PDB entry 5CPJ | X-ray diffraction, 3.15 A resolution | chains G and I of the 10 polymer chains in the assembly

== Chain G ==
Name: Histone H2A type 1-B/E
Organism: Homo sapiens
UniProt: P04908 (H2A1B_HUMAN); residues 0-129 here correspond to UniProt positions 1-130 (UniProt number = residue number + 1)
Amino-acid sequence (133 residues; numbered -3 to 129; the number before each row is that of its first residue; numbers below 1 keep their minus sign (Gly-3 is residue -3)):
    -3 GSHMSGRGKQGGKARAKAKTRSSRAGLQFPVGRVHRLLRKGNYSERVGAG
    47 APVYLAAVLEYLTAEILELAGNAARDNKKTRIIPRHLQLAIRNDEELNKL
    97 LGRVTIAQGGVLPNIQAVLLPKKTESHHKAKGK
Disordered / not traced: -3 to 14, 118-129
Differences from the reference sequence: expression tag (-3 to -1)

== Chain I ==
Molecule: 146-nt DNA strand
Sequence (146 nucleotides; each row starts with the number of its first residue):
     1 ATCCAAATGGATTCGAATGGAATCATTGAATGGAAATGAATGGAATCATT
    51 GGTTGGACTCAAATGGAATTTTCGAACAGGCTCAAATGGAATCTTCGAAT
   101 GGATTCGAATGTAATCATTTTCGAATGGATTCGAATGGAATCTGAT
Modified residues: 5CM (5-methyl-2'-deoxy-cytidine-5'-monophosphate) at position 14, 5CM (5-methyl-2'-deoxy-cytidine-5'-monophosphate) at position 73, 5CM (5-methyl-2'-deoxy-cytidine-5'-monophosphate) at position 96, 5CM (5-methyl-2'-deoxy-cytidine-5'-monophosphate) at position 106, 5CM (5-methyl-2'-deoxy-cytidine-5'-monophosphate) at position 122, 5CM (5-methyl-2'-deoxy-cytidine-5'-monophosphate) at position 132

== How chain G and chain I interact ==
Contacting residue pairs (12; chain G residue first):
  Arg29(G) - 5CM_122(I)  salt bridge to the phosphate
  His31(G) - DT112(I)  salt bridge to the phosphate
  Arg42(G) - DG111(I)  hydrogen bond to the sugar
  Arg42(G) - DT112(I)  hydrogen bond to the sugar
  Val43(G) - DG111(I)  sugar contact
  Val43(G) - DT112(I)  hydrogen bond to the phosphate
  Gly44(G) - DG111(I)  phosphate contact
  Ala45(G) - DG111(I)  hydrogen bond to the phosphate
  Lys75(G) - DT131(I)  phosphate contact
  Lys75(G) - 5CM_132(I)  phosphate contact
  Thr76(G) - DT130(I)  phosphate contact
  Thr76(G) - DT131(I)  hydrogen bond to the phosphate
Also at the interface, not in a pair above, chain G (11 interface residues in all): Thr16, Arg35, Glu41
Also at the interface, not in a pair above, chain I (8 interface residues in all): DT120, DT121

== Summary ==
11 residues of chain G face 8 of chain I across their interface; the contacts include 5 hydrogen bonds and 2
salt bridges. Polar pairs include Arg42(G)-DG111(I), Arg42(G)-DT112(I) and Val43(G)-DT112(I).
Here chain G is Histone H2A type 1-B/E (Homo sapiens) and chain I is a 146-nt DNA strand. Entry 5CPJ
(Nucleosome containing methylated Sat2R DNA) was determined by X-ray diffraction, deposited together with 5CPI
and 5CPK.
